PDB entry 3RJ1 | X-ray diffraction, 4.30 A resolution (low resolution: residue-level contacts below are approximate; hydrogen-bond / salt-bridge calls are withheld) | chains E and F of the 7 polymer chains in the assembly

Chain E:
Molecule: Mediator of RNA polymerase II transcription subunit 18
Organism: Saccharomyces cerevisiae
UniProt: P32585 (MED18_YEAST); numbering as in UniProt; present here: 1-108, 141-307
Sequence (275 residues; row label = number of the first residue in the row; note: 32 numbers in that range are skipped by the numbering (no residue carries them; nothing is unmodelled there)):
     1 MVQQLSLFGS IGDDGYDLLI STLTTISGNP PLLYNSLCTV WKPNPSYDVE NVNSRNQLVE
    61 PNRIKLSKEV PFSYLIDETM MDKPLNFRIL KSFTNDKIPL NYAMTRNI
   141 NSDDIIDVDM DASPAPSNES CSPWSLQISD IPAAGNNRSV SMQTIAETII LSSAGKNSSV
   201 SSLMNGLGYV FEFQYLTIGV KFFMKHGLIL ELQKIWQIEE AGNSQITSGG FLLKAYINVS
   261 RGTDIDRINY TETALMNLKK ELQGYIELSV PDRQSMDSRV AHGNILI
Unresolved in the structure: 1, 50-60, 108, 141-158, 172-177, 301-307
Modified positions: Mse1, Mse150 (selenomethionine); Mse80, Mse81, Mse104, Mse182, Mse204, Mse224, Mse276, Mse296 (selenomethionine; parent Met)
Residues lining bound ligands:
  - selenium atom (SE), molecule 1: Q3, Mse182, Q183
  - selenium atom (SE), molecule 2: W41, I64, Mse204, N205, Y209

Chain F:
Molecule: Mediator of RNA polymerase II transcription subunit 20
Organism: Saccharomyces cerevisiae
UniProt: P34162 (MED20_YEAST); numbering as in UniProt (aligned over 1-210)
Sequence (210 residues; row label = number of the first residue in the row):
     1 MGKSAVIFVE RATPATLTEL KDALSNSILS VRDPWSIDFR TYRCSIKNLP ADVSKLMYSI
    61 TFHHHGRQTV LIKDNSAMVT TAAAADIPPA LVFNGSSTGV PESIDTILSS KLSNIWMQRQ
   121 LIKGDAGETL ILDGLTVRLV NLFSSTGFKG LLIELQADEA GEFETKIAGI EGHLAEIRAK
   181 EYKTSSDSLG PDTSNEICDL AYQYVRALEL
Unresolved in the structure: 1, 50-53
Modified positions: Mse1 (selenomethionine); Mse57, Mse78, Mse117 (selenomethionine; parent Met)

Chain E / chain F interface:
Pairs across the interface - 32 pairs, chain E then chain F:
  V2(E) with V100(F)
  Y34(E) with F93(F); N94(F)
  V49(E) with I46(F); K47(F)
  E69(E) with N94(F)
  I185(E) with V100(F)
  A186(E) with V100(F); E102(F)
  E187(E) with T98(F); V100(F); P101(F); E102(F)
  T188(E) with T81(F)
  I189(E) with V79(F); T80(F); T81(F)
  I190(E) with V79(F); T80(F)
  L191(E) with V79(F)
  S192(E) with A77(F); Mse78(F); V79(F)
  S193(E) with A77(F)
  A194(E) with N75(F); S76(F); A77(F)
  G195(E) with N75(F)
  K196(E) with N75(F)
  N197(E) with S76(F)
  N258(E) with T98(F); V100(F)
Also at the interface, not in a pair above, chain E (20 interface residues in all): N35, V259
Also at the interface, not in a pair above, chain F (16 interface residues in all): D74

Overview:
20 residues of chain E face 16 of chain F across their interface. Bound to chain E: selenium atom.
Chain E is Mediator of RNA polymerase II transcription subunit 18 and chain F is Mediator of RNA polymerase II
transcription subunit 20, both from Saccharomyces cerevisiae; the structure, Architecture of the Mediator Head
module, was determined by X-ray diffraction.
